PDB entry 9D5K | X-ray diffraction, 2.70 A resolution | chains B and C of the 4 polymer chains in the assembly

# Chain B
Protein: Isoform 4 of Double-stranded RNA-specific editase 1
Organism: Homo sapiens
Notes: EC 3.5.4.37
UniProtKB: P78563 (RED1_HUMAN), isoform P78563-4; residues 215-701 here correspond to UniProt positions 243-729 (UniProt number = residue number + 28)
Sequence (487 residues; row label = number of the first residue in the row):
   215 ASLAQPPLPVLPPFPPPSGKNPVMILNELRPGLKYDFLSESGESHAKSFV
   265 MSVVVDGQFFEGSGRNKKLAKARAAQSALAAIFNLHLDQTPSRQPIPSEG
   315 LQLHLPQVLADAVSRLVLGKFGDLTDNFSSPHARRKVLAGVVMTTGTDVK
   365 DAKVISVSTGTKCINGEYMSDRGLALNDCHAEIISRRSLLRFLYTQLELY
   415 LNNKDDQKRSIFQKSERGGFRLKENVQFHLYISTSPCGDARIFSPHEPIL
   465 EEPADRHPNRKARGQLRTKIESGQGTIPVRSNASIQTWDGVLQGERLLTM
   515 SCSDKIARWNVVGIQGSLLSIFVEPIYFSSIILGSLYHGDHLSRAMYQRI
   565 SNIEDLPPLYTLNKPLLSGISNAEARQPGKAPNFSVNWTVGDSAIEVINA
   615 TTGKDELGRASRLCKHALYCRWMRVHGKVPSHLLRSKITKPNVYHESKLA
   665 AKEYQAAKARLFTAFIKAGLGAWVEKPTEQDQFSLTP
Disordered / not traced: 215-234, 464-475, 497-508, 701
Differences from the reference sequence: engineered mutation Gln488 (Glu516 in P78563)

# Chain C
Molecule: RNA Top Strand
Sequence (32 nucleotides; numbered 1 to 32; the number before each row is that of its first residue):
     1 GCUCGCGAUGCGXGAGGGCUCUGAUAGCUACG
Modified residues: 8AZ (8-aza-nebularine-5'-monophosphate) at position 13

# Interface between chain B and chain C
Pairs across the interface - 15 pairs, chain B then chain C:
  Met238(B) with A26(C), base contact; G27(C), sugar contact
  Glu242(B) with G27(C), sugar contact
  Ser258(B) with G16(C), hydrogen bond to the sugar
  His259(B) with G14(C), base contact; A15(C), base contact
  Lys261(B) with G17(C), sugar contact
  Phe263(B) with G17(C), phosphate contact; G18(C), sugar contact
  Arg279(B) with G16(C), phosphate contact; G17(C), sugar contact
  Asn280(B) with G17(C), hydrogen bond to the phosphate; G18(C), phosphate contact
  Lys281(B) with G18(C), hydrogen bond to the phosphate; C19(C), salt bridge to the phosphate

# Summary
9 residues of chain B and 8 residues of chain C are in contact; the contacts include 3 hydrogen bonds and 1
salt bridge. Polar pairs include Ser258(B)-G16(C), Asn280(B)-G17(C) and Lys281(B)-G18(C).
Chain B is Isoform 4 of Double-stranded RNA-specific editase 1 (Homo sapiens) and chain C is RNA Top Strand;
the structure, Human Adenosine Deaminase Acting on dsRNA (ADAR2-RD) bound to dsRNA containing an expanded
cytidine analog at ..., was determined by X-ray diffraction, deposited together with 9D5J.
